Entry 5FUU (electron microscopy, 4.19 A resolution (low resolution: residue-level contacts below are approximate; hydrogen-bond / salt-bridge calls are withheld)); this record covers chains F and H of the 10 polymer chains in the assembly.

Chain F:
Name: HIV-1 envelope glycoprotein GP160
Organism: Human immunodeficiency virus 1
Notes: fragment: gp41, residues 503-655
UniProt: Q6BC19 (Q6BC19_9HIV1); residues 512-664 here correspond to UniProt positions 503-655 (UniProt number = residue number - 9)
Chain sequence (153 residues; each row starts with the number of its first residue):
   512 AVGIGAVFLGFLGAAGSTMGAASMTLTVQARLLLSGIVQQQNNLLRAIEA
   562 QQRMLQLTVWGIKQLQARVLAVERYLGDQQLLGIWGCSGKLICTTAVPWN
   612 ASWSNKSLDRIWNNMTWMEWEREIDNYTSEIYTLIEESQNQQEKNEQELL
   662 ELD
Cystine bridges: Cys-598/Cys-604
Covalent attachments: glycan linked to Asn-611, Asn-637; N-acetylglucosamine (NAG) linked to Asn-616, Asn-625
Reported in the primary citation:
  - post-translational modification sites: Asn-611, Asn-616, Asn-625, Asn-637
  - conformationally variable residues (order/disorder transition): Ala-512 to Gly-527, Ile-548 to Leu-568

Chain H:
Name: Immunoglobulin G PGT151
Organism: Homo sapiens
Notes: fragment: fab heavy chain variable region, residues 1-218
Chain sequence (240 residues; each row starts with the number of its first residue; a row labelled like 82A-82C holds insertion residues (82A, then the next letters in order)):
     1 RVQLVESGGGVVQPGKSVRLSCVVSDFPFSKYPMYWVRQAPGKGLEWVAA
    51 IS
   52A G
    53 DAWHVVYSNSVQGRFLVSRDNVKNTLYLEM
82A-82C NSL
    83 KIEDTAVYRCARMFQESG
100A-100R PPRLDRWSGRNYYYYSGM
   101 DVWGQGTTVTVSSASTKGPSVFPLAPSSKSTSGGTAALGCLVKDYFPEPV
   151 TVSWNSGALTSGVHTFPAVLQSSGLYSLSSVVTVPSSSLGTQTYICNVNH
   201 KPSNTKVDKRVEPKSCDK
Not modelled in the structure: 114-218
Cystine bridges: Cys-22/Cys-92

Interface between chain F and chain H:
Contacting residue pairs (8):
  Leu-592(F) / Arg-100F(H)
  Asn-637(F) / Pro-100A(H)
  Tyr-638(F) / Pro-100A(H)
  Ser-640(F) / Leu-100D(H)
  Glu-641(F) / Pro-100B(H)
  Glu-641(F) / Leu-100D(H)
  Thr-644(F) / Leu-100D(H)
  Glu-647(F) / Arg-100F(H)
Other interface residues (no listed pair), chain F (8 interface residues in all): Tyr-643
Other interface residues (no listed pair), chain H (5 interface residues in all): Asn-100K

Summary:
8 residues of chain F face 5 of chain H across their interface. Covalently linked N-acetylglucosamine: at
Asn-616(F) and Asn-625(F). From the paper: modification sites Asn-611(F), Asn-616(F) and Asn-625(F) among
others; conformational variability at Ala-512(F) and Ile-548(F).
Here chain F is HIV-1 envelope glycoprotein GP160 (Human immunodeficiency virus 1) and chain H is
Immunoglobulin G PGT151 (Homo sapiens). Entry 5FUU (Ectodomain of cleaved wild type JR-FL EnvdCT trimer in
complex with PGT151 Fab) was determined by electron microscopy.
